PDB entry 8BP4 | X-ray diffraction, 1.15 A resolution | chains A and D

# Chain A
Name: Leucine-rich repeat-containing protein 1
Source organism: Trichoplax sp. H2
UniProt: A0A369S7Y8 (A0A369S7Y8_9METZ); residues 1-90 here correspond to UniProt positions 676-765 (UniProt number = residue number + 675)
Chain sequence (93 residues; each row starts with the number of its first residue; numbers below 1 keep their minus sign (Ala-2 is residue -2)):
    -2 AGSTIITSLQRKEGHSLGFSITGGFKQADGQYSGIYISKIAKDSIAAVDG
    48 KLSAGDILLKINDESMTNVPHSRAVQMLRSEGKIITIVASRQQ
Differences from the reference sequence: expression tag (-2 to 0)

# Chain D
Name: Vang-like protein 1
Chain sequence (8 residues; numbered 62 to 69; the number before each row is that of its first residue):
    62 NPNPETSV
Unresolved in the structure: 62-64

# Interface between chain A and chain D
Pairs across the interface (23):
  Arg8(A) - Val69(D)
  Ser13(A) - Val69(D)
  Leu14(A) - Val69(D)  hydrogen bond (backbone-backbone)
  Gly15(A) - Val69(D)  hydrogen bond (backbone-backbone)
  Phe16(A) - Ser68(D)
  Phe16(A) - Val69(D)  hydrogen bond (backbone-backbone)
  Ser17(A) - Glu66(D)
  Ser17(A) - Thr67(D)
  Ser17(A) - Ser68(D)
  Ile18(A) - Pro65(D)
  Ile18(A) - Glu66(D)
  Ile18(A) - Thr67(D)  hydrogen bond (backbone-backbone)
  Thr19(A) - Pro65(D)
  Thr19(A) - Glu66(D)
  Phe22(A) - Pro65(D)  hydrophobic
  Ser35(A) - Glu66(D)  hydrogen bond
  Lys36(A) - Glu66(D)  salt bridge
  His68(A) - Pro65(D)
  His68(A) - Thr67(D)  hydrogen bond
  Val72(A) - Thr67(D)
  Leu75(A) - Val69(D)  hydrophobic
  Arg76(A) - Thr67(D)
  Arg76(A) - Ser68(D)  hydrogen bond (side chain-backbone)
Other interface residues (no listed pair), chain A (16 interface residues in all): Gly20

# Summary
Chain A and chain D form an interface of 16 and 5 residues respectively; the contacts include 7 hydrogen bonds
and 1 salt bridge. Polar contacts include Lys36(A)-Glu66(D), Gly15(A)-Val69(D) and Ser35(A)-Glu66(D).
Here chain A is Leucine-rich repeat-containing protein 1 (Trichoplax sp. H2) and chain D is Vang-like protein
1. Entry 8BP4 (Crystal structure of Trichoplax Scribble PDZ2 domain in complex with Trichoplax Vangl peptide)
was determined by X-ray diffraction.
